Entry 5PB6 (X-ray diffraction, 1.90 A resolution); this record covers chains A and C.

[Chain A]
Protein: Coagulation factor VII light chain
Source organism: Homo sapiens
Notes: EC 3.4.21.21
UniProt: P08709 (FA7_HUMAN); residue numbers follow UniProt; this construct covers 149-212
Sequence (64 residues; numbered 149 to 212; the number before each row is that of its first residue):
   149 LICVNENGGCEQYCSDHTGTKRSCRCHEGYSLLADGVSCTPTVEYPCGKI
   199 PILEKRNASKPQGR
Unresolved in the structure: 207-212
Disulfide bonds: Cys151-Cys162, Cys158-Cys172, Cys174-Cys187

[Chain C]
Protein: Coagulation factor VII heavy chain
Source organism: Homo sapiens
Notes: EC 3.4.21.21
UniProt: P08709 (FA7_HUMAN); numbering as in UniProt (aligned over 213-466)
Sequence (254 residues; each row starts with the number of its first residue):
   213 IVGGKVCPKGECPWQVLLLVNGAQLCGGTLINTIWVVSAAHCFDKIKNWR
   263 NLIAVLGEHDLSEHDGDEQSRRVAQVIIPSTYVPGTTNHDIALLRLHQPV
   313 VLTDHVVPLCLPERTFSERTLAFVRFSLVSGWGQLLDRGATALELMVLNV
   363 PRLMTQDCLQQSRKVGDSPNITEYMFCAGYSDGSKDSCKGDSGGPHATHY
   413 RGTWYLTGIVSWGQGCATVGHFGVYTRVSQYIEWLQKLMRSEPRPGVLLR
   463 APFP
Unresolved in the structure: 376-379, 426
Disulfide bonds: Cys219-Cys224, Cys238-Cys254, Cys370-Cys389, Cys400-Cys428
Bound ions: Ca2+: Glu270, Asp272, Glu275, Glu280
Ligand contacts: 9RV (N-({3-[5-hydroxy-4-(1H-pyrrolo[3,2-c]pyridin-2-yl)-1H-pyrazol-1-yl]phenyl}methyl)pentanamide): Leu237, Cys238, His253, Cys254, Asp256, Lys257, Ser399, Cys400, Lys401, Ser404, Val422, Ser423, Trp424, Gly425, Gly427, Cys428

[How chain A and chain C interact]
Disulfides between the chains: Cys195(A)-Cys322(C)
Pairs across the interface (48; chain A residue first):
  Cys151(A) - Arg331(C)
  Val152(A) - Arg331(C)
  Glu154(A) - Arg413(C)  hydrogen bond (backbone-side chain)
  Asn155(A) - Phe328(C)
  Asn155(A) - Thr332(C)  hydrogen bond
  Asn155(A) - Tyr412(C)
  Asn155(A) - Arg413(C)
  Gly157(A) - Arg413(C)  hydrogen bond (backbone-side chain)
  Cys158(A) - Arg413(C)  hydrogen bond (backbone-side chain)
  Glu159(A) - Tyr412(C)
  Glu159(A) - Arg413(C)
  Gln160(A) - Phe328(C)
  Gln160(A) - Tyr417(C)
  Tyr161(A) - Leu323(C)  hydrogen bond (side chain-backbone)
  Tyr161(A) - Pro324(C)
  Tyr161(A) - Glu325(C)
  Tyr161(A) - Phe328(C)  hydrophobic
  Tyr161(A) - Tyr417(C)
  Arg173(A) - Glu325(C)  salt bridge
  His175(A) - Leu323(C)
  Tyr178(A) - Thr415(C)
  Tyr193(A) - Leu314(C)
  Tyr193(A) - Thr315(C)
  Tyr193(A) - Asp316(C)  hydrogen bond
  Pro194(A) - Val319(C)
  Cys195(A) - Pro320(C)
  Cys195(A) - Cys322(C)  disulfide
  Cys195(A) - Thr415(C)
  Gly196(A) - Trp226(C)
  Gly196(A) - Pro320(C)  hydrogen bond (backbone-backbone)
  Gly196(A) - Cys322(C)
  Gly196(A) - Thr415(C)
  Gly196(A) - Trp416(C)  hydrogen bond (backbone-backbone)
  Lys197(A) - Trp226(C)
  Lys197(A) - Val319(C)
  Lys197(A) - Gly414(C)  hydrogen bond (side chain-backbone)
  Lys197(A) - Thr415(C)  hydrogen bond
  Ile198(A) - Gly222(C)
  Ile198(A) - Glu223(C)
  Ile198(A) - Trp226(C)  hydrophobic
  Ile198(A) - Trp416(C)
  Pro199(A) - Asp316(C)
  Pro199(A) - Val319(C)
  Ile200(A) - Lys221(C)
  Ile200(A) - Gly222(C)
  Ile200(A) - Glu223(C)
  Leu201(A) - Glu223(C)
  Lys203(A) - Asp316(C)  salt bridge
Interface residues without a listed pair, chain A (25 interface residues in all): Cys162, Asp164, Ser186
Interface residues without a listed pair, chain C (25 interface residues in all): Pro225, Leu321, Thr327

[Overview]
The chain A/chain C interface involves 25 residues from each chain, with 1 disulfide bond, 10 hydrogen bonds
and 2 salt bridges. Polar contacts include Arg173(A)-Glu325(C), Lys203(A)-Asp316(C) and Glu154(A)-Arg413(C).
Bound to chain C: compound 9RV. Glu270(C), Asp272(C), Glu275(C) and Glu280(C) form the Ca2+ site.
Chain A is Coagulation factor VII light chain and chain C is Coagulation factor VII heavy chain, both from
Homo sapiens; the structure, Crystal Structure of Factor VIIa in complex with
N-[[3-[5-hydroxy-4-(1H-pyrrolo[3,2-c]pyridin-2-yl)pyrazol-1-yl]phenyl]methyl]pentanamide, was determined by
X-ray diffraction.
